Entry 1TWF (X-ray diffraction, 2.30 A resolution); this record covers chains B and I of the 10 polymer chains in the assembly.

# Chain B
Name: DNA-directed RNA polymerase II 140 kDa polypeptide
Organism: Saccharomyces cerevisiae
Notes: EC 2.7.7.6
UniProtKB: P08518 (RPB2_YEAST); residue numbers follow UniProt; this construct covers 1-1224
Chain sequence (1224 residues; numbered 1 to 1224; the number before each row is that of its first residue):
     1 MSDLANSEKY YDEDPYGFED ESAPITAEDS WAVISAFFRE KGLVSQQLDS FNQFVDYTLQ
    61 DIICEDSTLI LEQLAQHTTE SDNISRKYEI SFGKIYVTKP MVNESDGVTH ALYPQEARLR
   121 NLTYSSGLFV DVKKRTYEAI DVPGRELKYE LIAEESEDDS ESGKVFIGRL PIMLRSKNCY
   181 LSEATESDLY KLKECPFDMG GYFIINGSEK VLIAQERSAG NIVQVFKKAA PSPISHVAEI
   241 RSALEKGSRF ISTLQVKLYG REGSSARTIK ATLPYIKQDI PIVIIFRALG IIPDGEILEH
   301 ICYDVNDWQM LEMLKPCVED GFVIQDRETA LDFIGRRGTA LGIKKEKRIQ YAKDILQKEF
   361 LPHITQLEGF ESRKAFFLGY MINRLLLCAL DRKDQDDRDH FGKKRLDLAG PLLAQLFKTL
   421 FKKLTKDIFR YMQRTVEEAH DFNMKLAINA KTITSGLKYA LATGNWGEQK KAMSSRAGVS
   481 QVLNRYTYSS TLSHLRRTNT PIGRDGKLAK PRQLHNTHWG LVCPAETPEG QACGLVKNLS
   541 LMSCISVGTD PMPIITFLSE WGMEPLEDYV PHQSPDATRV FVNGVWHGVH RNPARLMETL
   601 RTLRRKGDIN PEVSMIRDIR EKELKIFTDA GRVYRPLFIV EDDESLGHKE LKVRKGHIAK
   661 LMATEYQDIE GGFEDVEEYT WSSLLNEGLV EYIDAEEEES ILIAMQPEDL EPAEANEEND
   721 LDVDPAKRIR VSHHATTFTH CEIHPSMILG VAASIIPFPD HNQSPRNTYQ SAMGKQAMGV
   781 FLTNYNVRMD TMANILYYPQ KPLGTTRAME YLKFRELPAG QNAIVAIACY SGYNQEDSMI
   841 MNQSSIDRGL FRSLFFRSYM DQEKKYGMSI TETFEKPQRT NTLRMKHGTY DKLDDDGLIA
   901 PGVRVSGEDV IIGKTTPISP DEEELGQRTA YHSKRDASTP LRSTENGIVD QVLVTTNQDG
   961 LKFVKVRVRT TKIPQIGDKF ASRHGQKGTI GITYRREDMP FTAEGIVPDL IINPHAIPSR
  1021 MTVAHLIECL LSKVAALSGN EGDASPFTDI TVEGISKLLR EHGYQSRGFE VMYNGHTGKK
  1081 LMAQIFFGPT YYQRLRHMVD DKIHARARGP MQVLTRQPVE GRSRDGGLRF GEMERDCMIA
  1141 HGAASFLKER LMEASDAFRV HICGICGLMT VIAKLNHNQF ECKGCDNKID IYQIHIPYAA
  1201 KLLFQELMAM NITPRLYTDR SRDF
Disordered / not traced: 1-17, 71-88, 139-163, 438-445, 468-476, 503-508, 669-677, 713-721, 920-932, 1111-1126
Metal / ion sites: Mn2+: Asp-837 (together with UTP) (shared with 2 residues of chain A); Zn2+: Cys-1163, Cys-1166, Cys-1182, Cys-1185
Ligand contacts: UTP (uridine 5'-triphosphate): Arg-766, Tyr-769, Glu-836, Gln-986, Lys-987, Arg-1020

# Chain I
Name: DNA-directed RNA polymerase II 14.2 kDa polypeptide
Organism: Saccharomyces cerevisiae
Notes: EC 2.7.7.6
UniProtKB: P27999 (RPB9_YEAST); residue numbers follow UniProt; this construct covers 1-122
Chain sequence (122 residues; each row starts with the number of its first residue):
     1 MTTFRFCRDC NNMLYPREDK ENNRLLFECR TCSYVEEAGS PLVYRHELIT NIGETAGVVQ
    61 DIGSDPTLPR SDRECPKCHS RENVFFQSQQ RRKDTSMVLF FVCLSCSHIF TSDQKNKRTQ
   121 FS
Metal / ion sites: Zn2+ site 1: Cys-7, Cys-10, Cys-29, Cys-32; Zn2+ site 2: Cys-75, Cys-78, Cys-103, Cys-106
Swiss-Prot annotation at these positions:
  - zinc finger: Cys-7 to Cys-32 (C4-type), Ser-71 to Thr-111 (TFIIS-type)
  - binding site (Zn(2+)): Cys-7, Cys-10, Cys-29, Cys-32, Cys-75, Cys-78, Cys-103, Cys-106
  - modified residue: Ser-40 (Phosphoserine)

# Interface between chain B and chain I
Pairs across the interface (52):
  Pro-293(B) with Cys-10(I); Asn-11(I); Asn-12(I)
  Asp-294(B) with Asn-11(I); Asn-12(I), hydrogen bond; Met-13(I), hydrogen bond (side chain-backbone)
  Gly-295(B) with Phe-6(I); Asn-11(I), hydrogen bond (backbone-backbone)
  Glu-296(B) with Asn-11(I)
  Leu-298(B) with Phe-6(I), hydrophobic; Met-13(I), hydrophobic
  Trp-308(B) with Met-1(I); Thr-2(I); Arg-45(I); Glu-47(I)
  Gln-309(B) with Thr-50(I); Ile-52(I)
  Leu-311(B) with Phe-4(I), hydrophobic
  Glu-312(B) with Tyr-44(I)
  Lys-315(B) with Phe-4(I); Met-13(I)
  Val-318(B) with Tyr-15(I)
  Phe-322(B) with Arg-30(I)
  Gln-325(B) with Asn-12(I), hydrogen bond
  Leu-390(B) with Arg-92(I)
  Asp-391(B) with Arg-91(I), hydrogen bond (backbone-backbone); Arg-92(I)
  Arg-392(B) with Ile-52(I); Gln-89(I); Arg-91(I)
  Lys-393(B) with Arg-91(I)
  Asp-394(B) with Arg-91(I)
  Ala-594(B) with Asp-61(I)
  Arg-617(B) with Asp-61(I), salt bridge
  Ile-619(B) with Val-59(I); Asp-61(I); Ser-64(I); Asp-65(I)
  Arg-620(B) with Ala-56(I); Gly-57(I); Asp-65(I); Leu-68(I); Phe-86(I); Gln-89(I)
  Glu-699(B) with Thr-67(I)
  Ser-700(B) with Pro-66(I); Thr-67(I)
  Ile-701(B) with Thr-67(I)
  Leu-702(B) with Pro-66(I)
  Thr-737(B) with Pro-66(I); Arg-70(I)
  Thr-739(B) with Pro-66(I)
Other interface residues (no listed pair), chain B (32 interface residues in all): Ile-292, Asp-307, Glu-319, Lys-622
Other interface residues (no listed pair), chain I (32 interface residues in all): Thr-31, Ile-62, Gln-90

# In short
Chain B and chain I each contribute 32 residues to their interface, with 5 hydrogen bonds and 1 salt bridge.
Polar contacts include Arg-617(B)/Asp-61(I), Asp-294(B)/Asn-12(I) and Asp-294(B)/Met-13(I). Ligands of chain
B: UTP. From UniProt: 8 Zn2+-binding residues on chain I.
Here chain B is DNA-directed RNA polymerase II 140 kDa polypeptide and chain I is DNA-directed RNA polymerase
II 14.2 kDa polypeptide, both from Saccharomyces cerevisiae. Entry 1TWF (RNA polymerase II complexed with UTP
at 2.3 A resolution) was determined by X-ray diffraction (same publication as 1R9S, 1R9T, 1TWA, 1TWC, 1TWG and
1TWH).
